1PCX - chains A and B; structure by X-ray diffraction, 2.50 A resolution.

# Chain A
Protein: Protein transport protein Sec24
Organism: Saccharomyces cerevisiae
UniProtKB: P40482 (SEC24_YEAST); numbering as in UniProt (aligned over 117-926)
Sequence (810 residues; numbered 117 to 926; the number before each row is that of its first residue):
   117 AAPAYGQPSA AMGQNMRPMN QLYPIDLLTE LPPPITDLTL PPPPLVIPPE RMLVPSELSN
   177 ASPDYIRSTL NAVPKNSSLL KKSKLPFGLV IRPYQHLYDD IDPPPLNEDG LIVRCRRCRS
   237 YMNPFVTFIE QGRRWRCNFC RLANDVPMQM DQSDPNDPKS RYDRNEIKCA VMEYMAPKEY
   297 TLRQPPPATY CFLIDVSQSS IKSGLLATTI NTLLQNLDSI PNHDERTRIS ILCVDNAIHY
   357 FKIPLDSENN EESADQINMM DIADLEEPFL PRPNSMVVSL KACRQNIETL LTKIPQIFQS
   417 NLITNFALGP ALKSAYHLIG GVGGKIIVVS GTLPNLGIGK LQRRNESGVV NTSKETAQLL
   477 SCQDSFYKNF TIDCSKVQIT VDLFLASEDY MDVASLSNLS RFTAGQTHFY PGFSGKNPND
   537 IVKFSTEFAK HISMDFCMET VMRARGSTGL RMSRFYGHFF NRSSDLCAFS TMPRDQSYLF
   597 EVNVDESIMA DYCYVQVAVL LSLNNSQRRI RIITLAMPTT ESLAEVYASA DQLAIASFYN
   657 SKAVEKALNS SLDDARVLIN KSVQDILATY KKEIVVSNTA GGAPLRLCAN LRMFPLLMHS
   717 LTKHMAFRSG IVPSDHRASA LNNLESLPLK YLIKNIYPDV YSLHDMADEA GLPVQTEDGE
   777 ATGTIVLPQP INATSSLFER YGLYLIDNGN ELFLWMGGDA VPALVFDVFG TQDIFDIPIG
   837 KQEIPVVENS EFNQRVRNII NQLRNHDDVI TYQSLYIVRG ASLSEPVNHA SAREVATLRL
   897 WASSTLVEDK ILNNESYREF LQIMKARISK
Not modelled in the structure: 117-132, 269-273, 366-372, 384-388, 460-479, 692-695, 771-778
Curated features (UniProtKB/Swiss-Prot):
  - region: Cys-231 to Cys-256 (Zinc finger-like)
  - binding site (Zn(2+)): Cys-231, Cys-234, Cys-253, Cys-256
  - modified residue: Ser-178 (Phosphoserine)
Metal / ion sites: Zn2+: Cys-231, Cys-234, Cys-253, Cys-256

# Chain B
Protein: COPII-binding peptide of the protein transport protein BET1
UniProtKB: P22804 (BET1_YEAST); residues 483-490 here correspond to UniProt positions 51-58 (UniProt number = residue number - 432)
Sequence (8 residues; row label = number of the first residue in the row):
   483 LASLESQS

# Chain A / chain B interface
Residue-residue contacts - 23 pairs, chain A then chain B:
  Arg-230(A) with Leu-486(B); Glu-487(B), salt bridge; Ser-488(B); Gln-489(B)
  Arg-235(A) with Ser-488(B), hydrogen bond (side chain-backbone); Gln-489(B), hydrogen bond (side chain-backbone)
  Tyr-237(A) with Glu-487(B), hydrogen bond
  Glu-295(A) with Gln-489(B), hydrogen bond (backbone-side chain)
  Tyr-296(A) with Leu-486(B); Gln-489(B)
  Leu-298(A) with Leu-486(B), hydrophobic
  Glu-555(A) with Leu-483(B)
  Val-557(A) with Leu-483(B), hydrophobic
  Arg-559(A) with Glu-487(B), salt bridge; Ser-488(B), hydrogen bond
  Arg-561(A) with Glu-487(B), salt bridge; Ser-488(B)
  Leu-582(A) with Ala-484(B), hydrophobic
  Ala-614(A) with Glu-487(B)
  Leu-616(A) with Leu-483(B); Leu-486(B), hydrophobic; Glu-487(B)
  Arg-624(A) with Leu-486(B)
Interface residues without a listed pair, chain A (16 interface residues in all): Thr-297, Gln-494
Interface residues without a listed pair, chain B (7 interface residues in all): Ser-490

# Summary
16 residues of chain A face 7 of chain B across their interface, with 5 hydrogen bonds and 3 salt bridges.
Among the polar pairs are Arg-230(A)/Glu-487(B), Arg-559(A)/Glu-487(B) and Arg-561(A)/Glu-487(B). From
UniProt: 4 Zn2+-binding residues on chain A.
Chain A is Protein transport protein Sec24 (Saccharomyces cerevisiae) and chain B is COPII-binding peptide of
the protein transport protein BET1; the structure, Crystal structure of the COPII coat subunit, Sec24,
complexed with a peptide from the SNARE protein ..., was determined by X-ray diffraction together with 1PD0
and 1PD1 from the same study.
